6ZZ8 - chains A and B of the 4 polymer chains in the assembly; structure by X-ray diffraction, 3.73 A resolution.

== Chain A (and B) ==
Molecule: Centriole protein
From: Chlamydomonas reinhardtii
Notes: chain B of this document is another copy of the same molecule, construct and numbering; everything in this record applies to it too
UniProtKB: A9CQL4 (A9CQL4_CHLRE); residue numbers follow UniProt; this construct covers 2-226
Amino-acid sequence (227 residues; each row starts with the number of its first residue; numbering starts at 0):
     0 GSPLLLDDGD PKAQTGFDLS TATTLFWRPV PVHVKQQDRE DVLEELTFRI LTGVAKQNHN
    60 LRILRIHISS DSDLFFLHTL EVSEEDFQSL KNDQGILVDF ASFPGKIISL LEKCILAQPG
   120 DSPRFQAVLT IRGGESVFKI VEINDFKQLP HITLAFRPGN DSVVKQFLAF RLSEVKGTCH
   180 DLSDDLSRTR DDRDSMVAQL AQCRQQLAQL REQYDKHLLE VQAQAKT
Unresolved in the structure: 0-6, 222-226 (chain B: 0-6, 218-226)
Sequence notes: expression tag (0-1)

== Interface between chain A and chain B ==
Contacting residue pairs (62):
  Asp9(A) - Phe74(B)
  Lys11(A) - Val163(B)
  Leu73(A) - Leu171(B)  hydrophobic
  Phe74(A) - Asp9(B)
  Gly158(A) - Lys11(B)  hydrogen bond (backbone-side chain)
  Asp160(A) - Lys11(B)  salt bridge
  Asp160(A) - Asp160(B)
  Asp160(A) - Lys164(B)  salt bridge
  Val163(A) - Lys164(B)
  Lys164(A) - Asp160(B)  salt bridge
  Lys164(A) - Val163(B)
  Lys164(A) - Leu167(B)
  Leu167(A) - Lys164(B)
  Ala168(A) - Phe74(B)
  Leu171(A) - Phe74(B)  hydrophobic
  Leu171(A) - Arg170(B)
  Leu171(A) - Leu171(B)  hydrophobic
  Val174(A) - Val174(B)  hydrophobic
  Lys175(A) - Asp72(B)
  Lys175(A) - Leu73(B)  hydrogen bond (side chain-backbone)
  Lys175(A) - Arg170(B)
  Cys178(A) - Cys178(B)  hydrophobic
  Cys178(A) - Leu181(B)
  Leu181(A) - Leu181(B)  hydrophobic
  Asp184(A) - Arg189(B)  salt bridge
  Leu185(A) - Leu181(B)
  Leu185(A) - Asp184(B)
  Leu185(A) - Leu185(B)  hydrophobic
  Thr188(A) - Thr188(B)
  Thr188(A) - Arg189(B)
  Arg189(A) - Thr188(B)
  Asp191(A) - Arg192(B)
  Arg192(A) - Asp191(B)  salt bridge
  Met195(A) - Arg192(B)
  Met195(A) - Met195(B)  hydrophobic
  Met195(A) - Val196(B)  hydrophobic
  Met195(A) - Leu199(B)
  Val196(A) - Met195(B)  hydrophobic
  Gln198(A) - Leu199(B)
  Gln198(A) - Arg203(B)
  Leu199(A) - Met195(B)  hydrophobic
  Leu199(A) - Gln198(B)
  Leu199(A) - Leu199(B)  hydrophobic
  Cys202(A) - Cys202(B)  hydrogen bond (backbone-side chain)
  Cys202(A) - Arg203(B)  hydrogen bond
  Arg203(A) - Gln198(B)  hydrogen bond
  Arg203(A) - Cys202(B)  hydrogen bond (backbone-side chain)
  Gln205(A) - Leu206(B)
  Leu206(A) - Cys202(B)  hydrophobic
  Leu206(A) - Gln205(B)
  Leu206(A) - Leu206(B)  hydrophobic
  Leu209(A) - Leu206(B)
  Leu209(A) - Leu209(B)  hydrophobic
  Leu209(A) - Arg210(B)
  Arg210(A) - Gln205(B)
  Arg210(A) - Leu209(B)
  Gln212(A) - Tyr213(B)
  Tyr213(A) - Leu209(B)  hydrophobic
  Tyr213(A) - Tyr213(B)  hydrophobic
  Tyr213(A) - His216(B)  hydrogen bond
  His216(A) - Tyr213(B)
  His216(A) - Leu217(B)
Also at the interface, not in a pair above, chain A (37 interface residues in all): Pro157, Ser161, Ser182
Also at the interface, not in a pair above, chain B (35 interface residues in all): Gln13, Thr177

== Summary ==
37 residues of chain A and 35 residues of chain B are in contact, with 7 hydrogen bonds and 5 salt bridges.
Polar pairs include Asp160(A)-Lys11(B), Asp160(A)-Lys164(B) and Asp184(A)-Arg189(B).
Chain A and chain B are both Centriole protein (Chlamydomonas reinhardtii); the structure, MB_CRS6-15 bound to
CrSAS-6_6HR, was determined by X-ray diffraction, deposited together with 6ZZC, 6ZZD and 6ZZG.
